PDB entry 6JHQ | electron microscopy, 3.90 A resolution | chains A and C of the 5 polymer chains in the assembly

# Chain A
Protein: VP1
From: Human hepatitis A virus Hu/Australia/HM175/1976
Sequence (278 residues; row label = number of the first residue in the row):
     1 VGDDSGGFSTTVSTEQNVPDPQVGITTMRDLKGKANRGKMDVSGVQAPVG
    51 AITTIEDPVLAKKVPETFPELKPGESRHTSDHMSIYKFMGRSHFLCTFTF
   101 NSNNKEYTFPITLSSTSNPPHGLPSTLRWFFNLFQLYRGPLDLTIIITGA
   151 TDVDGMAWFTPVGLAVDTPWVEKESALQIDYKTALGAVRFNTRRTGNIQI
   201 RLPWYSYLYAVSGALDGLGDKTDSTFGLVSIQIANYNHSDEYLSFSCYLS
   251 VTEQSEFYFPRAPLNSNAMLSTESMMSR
Disordered / not traced: 1-2, 30-39, 273-278

# Chain C
Protein: VP3
From: Human hepatitis A virus Hu/Australia/HM175/1976
Sequence (246 residues; row label = number of the first residue in the row):
     1 MMRNETRVSTTENVVNLSNYEDARAKMSFALDQEDWKSDPSQGGGIKITH
    51 FTTWTSIPTLAAQFPFNASDSVGQQIKVIPVDPYFFQMTNTNPDQKCITA
   101 LASICQMFCFWRGDLVFDFQVFPTKYHSGRLLFCFVPGNELIDVTGITLK
   151 QATTAPCAVMDIAGVQSTLRFRVPWISDTPYRVNRYTKEAHQKGEYTAIG
   201 KLIVYCYNRLTSPSNVAHHVRVNVYLSAINLECFAPLYHAMDVTTQ

# Interface between chain A and chain C
Contacting residue pairs (147):
  N17(A) with I57(C)
  V18(A) with T53(C)
  P19(A) with I46(C), hydrophobic; K47(C); T53(C)
  D20(A) with K47(C); I48(C); T49(C), hydrogen bond; H50(C), hydrogen bond (side chain-backbone); T53(C), hydrogen bond (backbone-side chain)
  P21(A) with T52(C); T53(C); S56(C)
  Q22(A) with H50(C); T52(C); I229(C); N230(C)
  G24(A) with H50(C), hydrogen bond (backbone-side chain); L231(C); E232(C)
  I25(A) with E232(C)
  T26(A) with R112(C); E232(C), hydrogen bond
  G50(A) with R170(C)
  A51(A) with L169(C); R170(C), hydrogen bond (backbone-backbone)
  I52(A) with Q166(C); T168(C)
  T53(A) with Q166(C); S167(C); T168(C), hydrogen bond (backbone-backbone); R170(C)
  T54(A) with V165(C); Q166(C)
  I55(A) with Q120(C); T168(C), hydrogen bond (backbone-side chain); Y225(C), hydrophobic
  E56(A) with Q120(C), hydrogen bond; S167(C)
  P65(A) with R170(C); R172(C), hydrogen bond (backbone-side chain)
  T67(A) with R172(C)
  F68(A) with P156(C), hydrophobic; P174(C)
  E70(A) with D114(C); R172(C), salt bridge; P174(C)
  P73(A) with R112(C)
  S76(A) with Y181(C), hydrogen bond; E232(C), hydrogen bond
  H78(A) with E232(C), salt bridge
  D81(A) with H50(C), salt bridge
  H82(A) with F108(C); C233(C); F234(C)
  M83(A) with H50(C), hydrogen bond (backbone-side chain); F51(C), hydrogen bond (backbone-backbone); F108(C), hydrophobic; C233(C), hydrophobic
  S84(A) with T49(C), hydrogen bond (side chain-backbone)
  I85(A) with T49(C); H50(C); F51(C), hydrophobic
  Y86(A) with T49(C)
  F88(A) with F51(C), hydrophobic; P236(C), hydrophobic
  G90(A) with N19(C); Y20(C)
  R91(A) with L17(C); S18(C), hydrogen bond (side chain-backbone); P236(C)
  S92(A) with L17(C), hydrogen bond (backbone-backbone)
  S125(A) with Y238(C)
  T126(A) with Y238(C)
  W129(A) with S103(C); Q106(C); M107(C), hydrophobic
  L133(A) with W54(C)
  R138(A) with K37(C), hydrogen bond (side chain-backbone); D39(C)
  D142(A) with A23(C); R24(C); A25(C), hydrogen bond (side chain-backbone)
  T144(A) with A23(C)
  F159(A) with F29(C), hydrophobic
  V188(A) with F29(C), hydrophobic
  R194(A) with N13(C)
  T195(A) with N13(C), hydrogen bond (backbone-side chain)
  N197(A) with N13(C), hydrogen bond; V15(C)
  Q199(A) with D22(C); R24(C); A25(C); K26(C), hydrogen bond; M27(C)
  I200(A) with A25(C); M27(C); S28(C); F29(C), hydrophobic
  R201(A) with A25(C); M27(C), hydrogen bond (backbone-backbone); S28(C); F29(C)
  L202(A) with F29(C), hydrophobic
  P203(A) with F29(C); A30(C), hydrophobic; W36(C), hydrophobic
  W204(A) with W36(C), hydrogen bond (backbone-side chain)
  Y205(A) with A30(C); L31(C), hydrogen bond (side chain-backbone); E34(C), hydrogen bond
  Y209(A) with D39(C), hydrogen bond (side chain-backbone); P40(C); S41(C), hydrogen bond (side chain-backbone); Q42(C), hydrogen bond (side chain-backbone)
  Y248(A) with L17(C), hydrophobic
  V251(A) with Y20(C)
  T252(A) with Y20(C)
  E253(A) with Y20(C), hydrogen bond
  Q254(A) with W36(C), hydrogen bond (side chain-backbone)
  E256(A) with S38(C), hydrogen bond; D39(C)
  F257(A) with I46(C); K47(C); I48(C)
  Y258(A) with D39(C), hydrogen bond (side chain-backbone); P40(C); G43(C); I46(C); I48(C)
  F259(A) with I46(C); I48(C)
  P260(A) with I46(C); I48(C)
  R261(A) with W54(C), hydrogen bond (backbone-side chain)
  P263(A) with S103(C)
  L264(A) with I98(C)
  N265(A) with Q95(C), hydrogen bond; K96(C)
  S266(A) with K96(C); M241(C)
  N267(A) with D94(C); Q95(C); K96(C)
  M269(A) with Q106(C); Y238(C)
  L270(A) with Y238(C)
Interface residues without a listed pair, chain A (81 interface residues in all): V23, S43, A61, K63, E66, L136, P140, A157, W158, S250
Interface residues without a listed pair, chain C (76 interface residues in all): D35, T99, A100, I104, V116, C157, F171, V173, A240

# Summary
81 residues of chain A face 76 of chain C across their interface; the contacts include 35 hydrogen bonds and 3
salt bridges. Polar pairs include E70(A)-R172(C), H78(A)-E232(C) and D81(A)-H50(C).
Here chain A is VP1 and chain C is VP3, both from Human hepatitis A virus Hu/Australia/HM175/1976. Entry 6JHQ
(The cryo-EM structure of HAV bound to a neutralizing antibody-F4) was determined by electron microscopy,
deposited together with 6JHR, 6JHS and 6JHT.
